Entry 6S1U (X-ray diffraction, 1.90 A resolution); this record covers chains A and B of the 3 polymer chains in the assembly.

[Chain A (and B)]
Name: Gag-Pro-Pol polyprotein
Source organism: Mason-Pfizer monkey virus
Notes: EC 3.6.1.23, 3.4.23.-, 2.7.7.49, 2.7.7.7, 3.1.26.4, 2.7.7.-, 3.1.-.-; chain B of this document is another copy of the same molecule, construct and numbering; everything in this record applies to it too
UniProt: P07572 (POL_MPMV); residues 1-114 here correspond to UniProt positions 760-873 (UniProt number = residue number + 759)
Sequence (114 residues; each row starts with the number of its first residue):
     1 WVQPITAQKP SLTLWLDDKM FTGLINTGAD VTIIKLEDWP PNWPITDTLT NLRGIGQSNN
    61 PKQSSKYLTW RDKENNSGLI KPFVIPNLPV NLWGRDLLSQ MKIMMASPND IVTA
Unresolved in the structure: 54-58, 109-114 (chain B: 55-57, 110-114)
Construct notes: engineered mutation Ala7 (Cys766 in P07572), Asn26 (Asp785 in P07572), Ala106 (Cys865 in P07572)
UniProt features mapped onto this chain:
  - site: Ala114 (Cleavage)
From the paper describing this entry:
  - conformationally variable residues (order/disorder transition): Gly54 to Ser58
  - self-association interface (contacts with another copy of this molecule); pairs are residue here / residue on that copy: Thr27-Thr27 (hydrogen bond), Thr27
  - binding site for Pro-0A1-val-psa-ala-met-thr: Asn26
  - mutagenesis - D26N: abolished catalytic activity (proposed by the authors, not directly observed)

[Chain A / chain B interface]
Pairs across the interface - 72 pairs, chain A then chain B:
  Trp1(A) with Met105(B); Ala106(B); Ser107(B), hydrogen bond (backbone-backbone)
  Val2(A) with Met105(B); Ala106(B), hydrophobic
  Gln3(A) with Met104(B); Met105(B), hydrogen bond (backbone-backbone)
  Pro4(A) with Met104(B), hydrophobic
  Ile5(A) with Arg95(B); Leu98(B), hydrophobic; Ser99(B); Ile103(B), hydrogen bond (backbone-backbone)
  Thr6(A) with Arg95(B), hydrogen bond (backbone-side chain); Ser99(B)
  Ala7(A) with Arg95(B), hydrogen bond (backbone-side chain)
  Gln8(A) with Arg95(B), hydrogen bond (backbone-side chain)
  Lys9(A) with Arg95(B)
  Pro10(A) with Thr27(B); Arg95(B); Met105(B), hydrophobic
  Leu24(A) with Gly28(B)
  Ile25(A) with Thr27(B), hydrogen bond (backbone-side chain); Gly28(B); Met105(B), hydrophobic
  Asn26(A) with Thr27(B); Gly28(B)
  Thr27(A) with Ile5(B); Pro10(B); Ile25(B), hydrogen bond (side chain-backbone); Asn26(B); Thr27(B), hydrogen bond (backbone-side chain)
  Gly28(A) with Leu24(B); Ile25(B); Asn26(B)
  Asp30(A) with Lys9(B), salt bridge
  Glu74(A) with Asn109(B)
  Asn76(A) with Asn109(B)
  Arg95(A) with Ile5(B); Thr6(B), hydrogen bond (side chain-backbone); Ala7(B), hydrogen bond (side chain-backbone); Gln8(B), hydrogen bond (side chain-backbone); Lys9(B); Pro10(B)
  Leu98(A) with Ile5(B), hydrophobic
  Ser99(A) with Ile5(B); Thr6(B)
  Met101(A) with Ser107(B), hydrogen bond (backbone-side chain)
  Lys102(A) with Ser107(B); Pro108(B)
  Ile103(A) with Pro4(B); Ile5(B), hydrogen bond (backbone-backbone); Ala106(B)
  Met104(A) with Val2(B), hydrophobic; Gln3(B); Met104(B); Met105(B); Ala106(B), hydrogen bond (backbone-backbone)
  Met105(A) with Trp1(B); Val2(B); Gln3(B), hydrogen bond (backbone-backbone); Ile5(B), hydrophobic; Ile25(B), hydrophobic; Met104(B); Met105(B), hydrophobic
  Ala106(A) with Trp1(B); Val2(B), hydrophobic; Ile103(B); Met104(B), hydrogen bond (backbone-backbone)
  Ser107(A) with Trp1(B), hydrogen bond (backbone-backbone); Met101(B), hydrogen bond (side chain-backbone)
  Pro108(A) with Lys102(B); Met104(B)
Other interface residues (no listed pair), chain B (28 interface residues in all): Asp30

[In short]
Chain A and chain B form an interface of 29 and 28 residues respectively, with 19 hydrogen bonds and 1 salt
bridge. Polar contacts include Asp30(A)-Lys9(B), Thr6(A)-Arg95(B) and Ala7(A)-Arg95(B). The paper reports a
binding site for Pro-0A1-val-psa-ala-met-thr at Asn26(A); D26N of chain A abolishes catalytic activity.
Both chains are Gag-Pro-Pol polyprotein (Mason-Pfizer monkey virus). Entry 6S1U (Crystal structure of dimeric
M-PMV protease C7A/D26N/C106A mutant in complex with inhibitor) was determined by X-ray diffraction, deposited
together with 6S1V and 6S1W.
